Entry 9BTJ (electron microscopy, 4.22 A resolution (low resolution: residue-level contacts below are approximate; hydrogen-bond / salt-bridge calls are withheld)); this record covers chains H and G of the 8 polymer chains in the assembly.

== Chain H ==
Protein: Fab 6561-a.01 heavy chain
Organism: Macaca mulatta
Notes: antibody fragment or engineered binder
Sequence (246 residues; row label = number of the first residue in the row; a row labelled like 82A-82C holds insertion residues (82A, then the next letters in order)):
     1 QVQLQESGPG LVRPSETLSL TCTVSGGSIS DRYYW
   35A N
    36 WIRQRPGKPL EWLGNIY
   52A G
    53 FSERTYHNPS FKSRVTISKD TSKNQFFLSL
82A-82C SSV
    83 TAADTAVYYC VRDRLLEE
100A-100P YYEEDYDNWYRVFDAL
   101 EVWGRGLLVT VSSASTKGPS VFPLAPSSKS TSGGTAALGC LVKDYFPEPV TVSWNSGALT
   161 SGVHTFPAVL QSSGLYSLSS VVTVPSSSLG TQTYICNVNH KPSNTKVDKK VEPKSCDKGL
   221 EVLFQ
Unresolved in the structure: 114-225
Cystine bridges: Cys22-Cys92
Modified positions: Tyr100B (O-sulfo-L-tyrosine; TYS); Tyr100F (O-sulfo-L-tyrosine; TYS)
From the paper describing this entry:
  - post-translational modification sites: Tyr100B, Tyr100F

== Chain G ==
Protein: Envelope glycoprotein gp120
Organism: Human immunodeficiency virus 1
Reference sequence: C6G0D7 (C6G0D7_9HIV1); the construct lacks a stretch of the UniProt sequence and is renumbered around it, so the offset changes along the chain: 33-139 = UniProt 32-138; 144-309 = UniProt 139-304; 312-321 = UniProt 305-314; 322-354 = UniProt 316-348; 2 more segments
Sequence (477 residues; numbered 29 to 513 plus 1 insertion-coded residue; 9 numbers in that range are skipped by the numbering (no residue carries them; nothing is unmodelled there); the number before each row is that of its first residue):
    29 GPAENLWVTV YYGVPVWKEA KTTLFCASDA KAYEKEVHNV WATHACVPTD PNPQEMVLEN
    89 VTENFNMWKN DMVDQMHEDV ISLWDQSLKP CVKLTPLCVT LNCTNTTVSN G
   144 SSNSNANFEE MKNCSFNATT EIKDKKKNEY ALFYKLDIVP LNNSSGKYRL INCNTSACTQ
   204 ICPKVTFEPI PIHYCAPAGY AILKCNNKTF NGTGPCNNVS TVQCTHGIKP VVSTQLLLNG
   264 SLAEKEIIIR SENLTNNAKT IIVHLNESVG IVCTRPSNMT RKSIRI
   312 GPGQTFYALG
  321A D
   322 IIGDIRQPHC NISKQNWNRT LQQVGRKLAE HFP
   356 NRNITFNHSS GGDLEITTHS FNCRGEFFYC NTSGLFNGTY HPNGTYNETA VNS
   411 SDTITLQCRI KQIINMWQEV GRCMYAPPIA GNITCNSNIT GLLLTRDGGI NQTGEEIFRP
   471 GGGDMRDNWR SELYKYKVVE IKPLGIAPTK CKRRVVERRR RRR
Unresolved in the structure: 29-32, 144-146, 508-513
Cystine bridges: Cys54-Cys74, Cys119-Cys205, Cys126-Cys196, Cys131-Cys157, Cys201-Cys433, Cys218-Cys247, Cys228-Cys239, Cys296-Cys331, Cys378-Cys445, Cys385-Cys418
Covalent attachments: N-acetylglucosamine (NAG) linked to Asn88, Asn130, Asn133, Asn230, Asn241, Asn276, Asn301, Asn332, Asn339, Asn358, Asn386, Asn392, Asn398; glycan linked to Asn156, Asn160, Asn262
Construct notes: expression tag (29-32, 509-513); conflict Asn130 (Thr129 in C6G0D7), Cys201 (Ile196 in C6G0D7), Thr202 (Ala197 in C6G0D7), Ile204 (Ala199 in C6G0D7), Val286 (Ile281 in C6G0D7), Leu288 (Phe283 in C6G0D7), Met302 (Asn297 in C6G0D7), Leu320 (Thr313 in C6G0D7), Pro329 (Ala323 in C6G0D7), Ile333 (Val327 in C6G0D7), Cys433 (Ala424 in C6G0D7), Asn448 (Thr439 in C6G0D7), Ser481 (Asn472 in C6G0D7), Cys501 (Ala492 in C6G0D7)
Ligand contacts:
  - N-acetylglucosamine (NAG; 2-acetamido-2-deoxy-beta-D-glucopyranose), molecule 1: Asn234, Thr236, Ser274, Glu275
  - N-acetylglucosamine (NAG), molecule 2: Lys268, Glu269, Asn289, Glu290, Gln344
  - N-acetylglucosamine (NAG), molecule 3: Asn362, His363, Arg469
  - N-acetylglucosamine (NAG), molecule 4: Thr400, Asn402, Thr404, Ala405
  - N-acetylglucosamine (NAG), molecule 5: Asn407, Ser408, Ser411
From the paper describing this entry:
  - post-translational modification sites: Asn156

== Chain H / chain G interface ==
Contacting residue pairs (8):
  Glu99(H) - Lys170(G)
  Glu99(H) - Asn171(G)
  Glu100(H) - Lys169(G)
  Tyr100A(H) - Lys168(G)
  Tyr100A(H) - Lys169(G)
  Tyr100B(H) - Lys168(G)
  Glu100C(H) - Asp167(G)
  Trp100I(H) - Lys169(G)
Interface features reported in the paper:
  - residue pairs: Trp100I(H)-Lys168(G), Glu100(H)-Lys170(G), Tyr100A(H)-Lys169(G)
  - epitope / paratope residues, chain H: Glu100(H), Tyr100A(H), Trp100I(H)
  - epitope / paratope residues, chain G: Lys168(G), Lys170(G)

== In short ==
6 residues of chain H face 5 of chain G across their interface. The authors report contacts between Trp100I(H)
and Lys168(G), Glu100(H) and Lys170(G) and Tyr100A(H) and Lys169(G). Ligands of chain G: 5 copies of
N-acetylglucosamine. From the paper: epitope/paratope residues Glu100(H), Tyr100A(H) and Lys168(G) among
others; modification sites Tyr100B(H), Tyr100F(H) and Asn156(G).
Chain H is Fab 6561-a.01 heavy chain (Macaca mulatta) and chain G is Envelope glycoprotein gp120 (Human
immunodeficiency virus 1); the structure, Rhesus Fab 6561-a.01 in complex with HIV-1 Ce1176.A3 RnS SOSIP Env,
was determined by electron microscopy together with 9BNK, 9BNM, 9BNP, 9BTH, 9BTI, 9BTL and 9BTV from the same
study.
